5X8P - chains 4 and A of the 58 polymer chains in the assembly; structure by electron microscopy, 3.40 A resolution.

== Chain 4 ==
Protein: 50S ribosomal protein L35, chloroplastic
From: Spinacia oleracea
UniProtKB: P23326 (RK35_SPIOL); numbering as in UniProt (aligned over 87-159)
Chain sequence (73 residues; row label = number of the first residue in the row):
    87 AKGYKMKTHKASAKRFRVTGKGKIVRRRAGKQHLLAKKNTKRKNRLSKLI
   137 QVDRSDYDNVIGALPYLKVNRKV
Disordered / not traced: 87-88, 158-159

== Chain A ==
Molecule: 23S rRNA
From: Spinacia oleracea
Sequence (2810 nucleotides; numbered 1 to 2810; the number before each row is that of its first residue):
     1 UUCAAACGAGGAAAGGCUUACGGUGGAUACCUAGGCACCCAGAGACGAGG
    51 AAGGGCGUAUUAAUCGACGAAAUGCUUCGGGGAGUUGAAAAUAAGCAGAG
   101 AUCCGGAGAUUCCCGAAUAGGUCAACCUUUCGAACUUCUGCUGAAUCCAU
   151 GGGCAGGCAAGAGACAACCUGGCGAACUGAAACAUCUUAGUAGCCAGAGG
   201 AAAAGAAAGCAAAAGCGAUUCCCGUAGUAGCGGCGAGCGAAAUGGGAGCA
   251 GCCUAAACCGUGAAAACGGGGUUGUGGGAGAGCAAUACAAGCGUCGUGCU
   301 GCUAGGCGAAUCAGUGGAGUGCGGAACCCUAGAUGGUGAAAGUCCAGUAG
   351 CCGAAAGCAUCACUAGCUUAUGCUCUGACCCGAGUAGCAUGGGGCACGUG
   401 GAAUCCCGUGUGAAUCAGCAAGGACCACCUUGCAAGGCUAAAUACUCCUG
   451 GGUGACCGAUAGCGAAGUAGUACCGUGAGGGAAGGGUGAAAAGAACCCCC
   501 AUCGGGGAGUGAAAUAGAACAUGAAACCGUAAGCUCUCAAGCAGUGGGAG
   551 GGGGACCAGACCCUGACCGCGUGCCUGUUGAAGAAUGAGCCGGCGACUCA
   601 UAGGCAGUGGCUUGGUUAAGGGAACCCACCGGAGCCGUAGCGAAAGCGAG
   651 UCUUCAUAGGGCAAUUGUCACUGCUUAUGGACCCGAACCUGGGUGAUCUA
   701 UCCAUGACCAGGAUGAAGCUUGGGUGAAACUAAGUGGAGGUCCGAACCGA
   751 CUGAUGUUGAAGAAUCAGCGGAUGAGUUGUGGUUAGGGGUGAAAUGCCAC
   801 UCGAACCCAGAGCUAGCUGGUUCUCCCCGAAAUGCGUUGAGGCGCAGCAG
   851 UUGACUGGACAUCUAGGGGUAAAGCACUGUUUCGGUGCGGGCCGCGAGAG
   901 CGGUACCAAAUCGAGGCAAACUCUGAAUACUAGAUAUGACCUCCAAAUAA
   951 CAGGGGUCAAGGUCGGCCAGUGAGACGAUGGGGGAUAAGCUUCAUCGUCG
  1001 AGAGGGAAACAGCCCGGAUCACCAGCUAAGGCCCCUAAAUGACCGCUCAG
  1051 UGAUAAAGGAGGUAGGGGUGCAGAGACAGCCAGGAGGUUUGCCUAGAAGC
  1101 AGCCACCCUUGAAAGAGUGCGUAAUAGCUCACUGAUCGAGCGCUCUUGCG
  1151 CCGAAGAUGAACGGGGCUAAGCGGUCUGCCGAAGCUGUGGGAUGUAAAAA
  1201 AACAUCGGUAGGGGAGCGUUCCGUGUUAGGGAGAAACGCGUGCGUGAGCC
  1251 GCGUUGGACGAAGCGGAAGCGAGAAUGUCGGCUUGAGUAACGCAAACAUU
  1301 GGUGAGAAUCCAAUGCCCCGAAAACCUAAGGGUUCCUCCGCAAGGUUCGU
  1351 CCACGGAGGGUGAGUCAGGGCCUAAGAUCAGGCCGAAAGGCGUAGUCGAU
  1401 GGACAACAGGUGAAUAUUCCUGUACUACCCCUUGUUGGUCCCGAGGGACG
  1451 GAGGAGGCUAGGUUAGCCGAAAGAUGGUUAUCGGUUCAAGGACGCAAGGU
  1501 GACCCUGUUUUUCAGGGUAAGAAGGGGUAGAGAAAAUGCCUCGAGCCAAU
  1551 GUUCGAGUACCAGGCGCUACGGCGCUGAAGUAACCGAUGCCAUACUCCCA
  1601 GGAAAAGCUCGAACGACCUUCAACAAAAGGGUACCUGUACCCGAAACCGA
  1651 CACAGGUAGGUAGGUAGAGAAUACCUAGGGGCGCGAGACAACUCUCUCUA
  1701 AGGAACUCGGCAAAAUAGCCCCGUAACUUCGGGAGAAGGGGUGCCCCCUC
  1751 ACAAAGGGGGUCGAAGUGACCAGGCCCGGGCGACUGUUUACCAAAAACAC
  1801 AGGUCUCCGCAAAGUCGUAAGACCAUGUAUGGGGGCUGACGCCUGCCCAG
  1851 UGCCGGAAGGUCAAGGAAGUUGGUGACCUGAUGACAGGGGAGCCGGCGAC
  1901 CGAAGCCCCGGUGAACGGCGGCCGUAACUAUAACGGUCCUAAGGUAGCGA
  1951 AAUUCCUUGUCGGGUAAGUUCCGACCCGCACGAAAGGCGUAACGAUCUGG
  2001 GCACUGUCUCGGAGAGAGGCUCGGUGAAAUAGACAUGUCUGUGAAGAUGC
  2051 GGACUACCUGCACCUGGACAGAAAGACCCUAUGAAGCUUUACUGUUCCCU
  2101 GGGAUUGGCUUUGGGCUUUUCCUGCGCAGCUUAGGUGGAAGGCGAAGAAG
  2151 GCCCCCUUCCGGGGGGGCCCGAGCCAUCAGUGAGAUACCACUCUGGAAGA
  2201 GCUAGAAUUCUAACCUUGUGUCAGGACCUACGGGCCAAGGGACAUUCUCA
  2251 GGUAGACAGUUUCUAUGGGGCGUAGGCCUCCCAAAAGGUAACGGAGGCGU
  2301 GCAAAGGUUUCCUCGGGCCGGACGGAGAUUGGCCCUCGAGUGCAAAGGCA
  2351 GAAGGGAGCUUGACUGCAAGACCCACCCGUCGAGCAGGGACGAAAGUCGG
  2401 CCUUAGUGAUCCGACGGUGCCGAGUGGAAGGGCCGUCGCUCAACGGAUAA
  2451 AAGUUACUCUAGGGAUAACAGGCUGAUCUUCCCCAAGAGUUCACAUCGAC
  2501 GGGAAGGUUUGGCACCUCGAUGUCGGCUCUUCGCCACCUGGGGCUGUAGU
  2551 AUGUUCCAAGGGUUGGGCUGUUCGCCCAUUAAAGCGGUACGUGAGCUGGG
  2601 UUCAGAACGUCGUGAGACAGUUCGGUCCAUAUCCGGUGUGGGCGUUAGAG
  2651 CAUUGAGAGGACCUUUCCCUAGUACGAGAGGACCGGGAAGGACGCACCUC
  2701 UGGUGUACCAGUUAUCGUGCCCACGGUAAACGCUGGGUAGCCAAGUGCGG
  2751 AGCGGAUAACUGCUGAAAGCAUCUAAGUAGUAAGCCCACCCCAAGAUGAG
  2801 UGCUCUCCUA
Disordered / not traced: 1

== Chain 4 / chain A interface ==
Contacting residue pairs - 98 pairs, chain 4 then chain A:
  Gly89(4) - U601(A)  hydrogen bond to the sugar
  Tyr90(4) - U601(A)  hydrogen bond to the sugar
  Tyr90(4) - A602(A)  sugar contact
  Tyr90(4) - A677(A)  base contact
  Tyr90(4) - U678(A)  hydrogen bond to the sugar
  Lys91(4) - U225(A)  salt bridge to the phosphate
  Lys91(4) - A226(A)  hydrogen bond to the sugar
  Lys91(4) - G227(A)  salt bridge to the phosphate
  Met92(4) - G227(A)  base contact
  Met92(4) - A602(A)  base contact
  Met92(4) - G603(A)  sugar contact
  Lys93(4) - G227(A)  hydrogen bond to the base
  Lys93(4) - C238(A)  phosphate contact
  Lys93(4) - G239(A)  salt bridge to the phosphate
  Thr94(4) - G227(A)  hydrogen bond to the sugar
  Thr94(4) - U228(A)  hydrogen bond to the phosphate
  His95(4) - A236(A)  salt bridge to the phosphate
  Lys96(4) - U228(A)  salt bridge to the phosphate
  Lys96(4) - A229(A)  salt bridge to the phosphate
  Lys96(4) - G230(A)  base contact
  Lys96(4) - C231(A)  base contact
  Lys96(4) - G232(A)  base contact
  Lys96(4) - G237(A)  base contact
  Lys96(4) - C238(A)  base contact
  Lys96(4) - G239(A)  base contact
  Ala97(4) - G235(A)  phosphate contact
  Ala97(4) - A236(A)  phosphate contact
  Lys100(4) - G232(A)  base contact
  Lys100(4) - C234(A)  base contact
  Arg101(4) - G235(A)  salt bridge to the phosphate
  Arg101(4) - U2410(A)  hydrogen bond to the sugar
  Arg101(4) - C2411(A)  sugar contact
  Arg103(4) - G642(A)  salt bridge to the phosphate
  Thr105(4) - C641(A)  phosphate contact
  Thr105(4) - C662(A)  phosphate contact
  Thr105(4) - A663(A)  phosphate contact
  Gly106(4) - C641(A)  phosphate contact
  Lys107(4) - A663(A)  phosphate contact
  Lys109(4) - A663(A)  salt bridge to the phosphate
  Arg112(4) - C2377(A)  salt bridge to the phosphate
  Arg112(4) - C2378(A)  salt bridge to the phosphate
  Arg113(4) - C2433(A)  salt bridge to the phosphate
  Arg113(4) - C2434(A)  salt bridge to the phosphate
  Arg114(4) - C2378(A)  salt bridge to the phosphate
  Arg114(4) - G2379(A)  salt bridge to the phosphate
  Ala115(4) - C2378(A)  hydrogen bond to the phosphate
  Ala115(4) - A2409(A)  sugar contact
  Ala115(4) - U2410(A)  phosphate contact
  Gly116(4) - A2409(A)  hydrogen bond to the phosphate
  Gly116(4) - U2410(A)  hydrogen bond to the phosphate
  Lys117(4) - U2410(A)  hydrogen bond to the phosphate
  Lys117(4) - G2435(A)  salt bridge to the phosphate
  Gln118(4) - A2414(A)  base contact
  Gln118(4) - U2436(A)  hydrogen bond to the base
  Gln118(4) - C2437(A)  hydrogen bond to the base
  Gln118(4) - G2438(A)  base contact
  His119(4) - G2408(A)  sugar contact
  His119(4) - A2409(A)  salt bridge to the phosphate
  His119(4) - G2438(A)  base contact
  His119(4) - C2439(A)  base contact
  Leu120(4) - G2408(A)  phosphate contact
  Leu120(4) - C2437(A)  phosphate contact
  Leu120(4) - G2438(A)  phosphate contact
  Leu121(4) - U2436(A)  phosphate contact
  Leu121(4) - C2437(A)  hydrogen bond to the phosphate
  Ala122(4) - U2436(A)  phosphate contact
  Ala122(4) - C2437(A)  phosphate contact
  Lys123(4) - U2407(A)  salt bridge to the phosphate
  Lys123(4) - G2408(A)  phosphate contact
  Lys124(4) - G2408(A)  salt bridge to the phosphate
  Asn125(4) - G2400(A)  hydrogen bond to the phosphate
  Thr126(4) - U2365(A)  hydrogen bond to the phosphate
  Thr126(4) - G2366(A)  phosphate contact
  Lys127(4) - C2381(A)  salt bridge to the phosphate
  Lys127(4) - G2382(A)  salt bridge to the phosphate
  Arg128(4) - G2379(A)  salt bridge to the phosphate
  Arg128(4) - U2380(A)  salt bridge to the phosphate
  Lys129(4) - U2436(A)  phosphate contact
  Asn130(4) - C2367(A)  sugar contact
  Arg131(4) - G2379(A)  salt bridge to the phosphate
  Arg131(4) - U2380(A)  salt bridge to the phosphate
  Leu132(4) - G2379(A)  phosphate contact
  Lys134(4) - A2368(A)  salt bridge to the phosphate
  Leu135(4) - G661(A)  sugar contact
  Asp139(4) - C2376(A)  sugar contact
  Arg140(4) - G965(A)  salt bridge to the phosphate
  Ser141(4) - C845(A)  phosphate contact
  Asp142(4) - C2376(A)  hydrogen bond to the sugar
  Asp144(4) - G966(A)  phosphate contact
  Asp144(4) - C967(A)  phosphate contact
  Asn145(4) - G844(A)  phosphate contact
  Asn145(4) - C845(A)  phosphate contact
  Pro151(4) - G603(A)  hydrogen bond to the sugar
  Tyr152(4) - G227(A)  sugar contact
  Tyr152(4) - A602(A)  hydrogen bond to the sugar
  Tyr152(4) - G603(A)  sugar contact
  Lys154(4) - G637(A)  phosphate contact
  Arg157(4) - G966(A)  phosphate contact
Also at the interface, not in a pair above, chain 4 (51 interface residues in all): Gln137, Gly148
Also at the interface, not in a pair above, chain A (63 interface residues in all): U638, G640, A643, A664, U676, A846, A2375, G2399

== Summary ==
51 residues of chain 4 face 63 of chain A across their interface; the contacts include 20 hydrogen bonds and
27 salt bridges. Polar contacts include Lys93(4)-G227(A), Gln118(4)-U2436(A) and Gln118(4)-C2437(A).
Chain 4 is 50S ribosomal protein L35, chloroplastic and chain A is 23S rRNA, both from Spinacia oleracea; the
structure, Structure of the 70S chloroplast ribosome from spinach, was determined by electron microscopy (same
publication as 5X8R and 5X8T).
